1XBR - chains A and B of the 4 polymer chains in the assembly; structure by X-ray diffraction, 2.50 A resolution.

# Chain A (and B)
Name: Protein (T protein)
From: Xenopus laevis
Notes: chain B of this document is another copy of the same molecule, construct and numbering; everything in this record applies to it too
UniProtKB: P24781 (BRAC_XENLA); residues 39-222 here = UniProt positions 39-222
Chain sequence (184 residues; each row starts with the number of its first residue):
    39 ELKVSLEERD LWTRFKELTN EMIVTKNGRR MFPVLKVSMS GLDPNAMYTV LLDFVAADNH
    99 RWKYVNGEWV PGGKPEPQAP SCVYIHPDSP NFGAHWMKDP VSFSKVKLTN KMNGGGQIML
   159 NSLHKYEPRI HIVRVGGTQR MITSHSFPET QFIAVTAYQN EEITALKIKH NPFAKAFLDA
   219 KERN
Swiss-Prot annotation at these positions:
  - DNA-binding region: L49 to D217 (T-box)

# How chain A and chain B interact
Residue-residue contacts (11; chain A residue first):
  M85(A) - M85(B)  hydrophobic
  M85(A) - P128(B)  hydrophobic
  S127(A) - N129(B)  hydrogen bond (backbone-side chain)
  P128(A) - M85(B)  hydrophobic
  P128(A) - P128(B)
  P128(A) - N129(B)
  P128(A) - F130(B)  hydrophobic
  N129(A) - S127(B)  hydrogen bond (side chain-backbone)
  N129(A) - P128(B)
  F130(A) - P128(B)  hydrophobic
  V173(A) - F130(B)  hydrophobic

# In short
6 residues of chain A and 5 residues of chain B are in contact; the contacts include 2 hydrogen bonds. The
hydrogen-bonded pair is S127(A)-N129(B). UniProt lists a DNA-binding region on chain A.
Chain A and chain B are both Protein (T protein) (Xenopus laevis); the structure, T domain from xenopus laevis
bound to DNA, was determined by X-ray diffraction.
